7G8B - chains A and B; structure by X-ray diffraction, 1.42 A resolution.

# Chain A
Name: Transforming protein RhoA
From: Homo sapiens
Notes: EC 3.6.5.2
Reference sequence: P61586 (RHOA_HUMAN); numbering as in UniProt (aligned over 1-184)
Sequence (185 residues; numbered 0 to 184; the number before each row is that of its first residue; numbering starts at 0):
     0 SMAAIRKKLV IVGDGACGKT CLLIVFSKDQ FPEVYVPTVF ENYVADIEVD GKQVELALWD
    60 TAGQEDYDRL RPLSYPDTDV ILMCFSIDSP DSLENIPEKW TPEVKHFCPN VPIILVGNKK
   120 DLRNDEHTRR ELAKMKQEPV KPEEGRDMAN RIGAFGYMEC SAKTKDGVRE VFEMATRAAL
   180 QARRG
Disordered / not traced: 0-2, 182-184
Differences from the reference sequence: expression tag (0)
Swiss-Prot annotation at these positions:
  - region: Ala-61 to Asp-78 (Switch II region)
  - motif: Tyr-34 to Tyr-42 (Effector region)
  - binding site (GTP): Gly-12 to Thr-19, Phe-30 to Thr-37, Asp-59 to Gln-63, Asn-117 to Asp-120, Ser-160 to Lys-162
  - modified residue: Tyr-34 (Microbial infection: O-AMP-tyrosine), Thr-37 (Microbial infection: O-AMP-threonine), Asn-41 (Microbial infection: ADP-ribosylasparagine), Gln-63 (5-glutamyl serotonin)
  - glycosylation: Tyr-34 (Microbial infection: O-linked (GlcNAc) tyrosine), Thr-37 (Microbial infection: O-alpha-linked (GlcNAc) threonine)
  - cross-link: Lys-135 (Glycyl lysine isopeptide (Lys-Gly) (interchain with G-Cter in ubiquitin))
  - natural variant: Glu-47 (E47K: In EDFAOB), Pro-71 (P71S: In EDFAOB)
  - mutagenesis: Gly-14 (G14V: Increased Rho protein signal transduction. Constitutively active), Thr-19 (T19N: Decreased Rho protein signal transduction. Decreased substrate adhesion-dependent cell spreading. Decreased stress fibers assembly. Decreased cytoplasmic microtubule organization), Tyr-34 (Y34A: Abolishes interaction with DGKQ; Y34F: Abolishes AMPylation by Haemophilus IbpA), Thr-37 (T37A: Abolished monoglucosylation by C.difficile toxin TcdA. Abolished O-GlcNAcylation by C.novyi toxin TcdA), Gln-63 (Q63L: Causes constitutive activation), Lys-135 (K135R: Reduced FBXL19-mediated ubiquitination and subsequent degradation)
Residues lining bound ligands:
  - N,1-dimethyl-1H-indole-3-carboxamide (LFO), molecule 1: Val-35, Pro-36, Thr-37
  - N,1-dimethyl-1H-indole-3-carboxamide (LFO), molecule 2: Asp-67, Arg-70, Pro-71, Pro-101, Glu-102, His-105, Phe-106
  - N,1-dimethyl-1H-indole-3-carboxamide (LFO), molecule 3: Asp-146, Asn-149, Arg-150

# Chain B
Name: Rho guanine nucleotide exchange factor 2
From: Homo sapiens
Reference sequence: Q92974 (ARHG2_HUMAN); residue numbers follow UniProt; this construct covers 206-448
Sequence (245 residues; row label = number of the first residue in the row):
   204 SMEMDEKDFA ADSWSLAVDS SFLQQHKKEV MKQQDVIYEL IQTELHHVRT LKIMTRLFRT
   264 GMLEELHLEP GVVQGLFPCV DELSDIHTRF LSQLLERRRQ ALCPGSTRNF VIHRLGDLLI
   324 SQFSGPSAEQ MCKTYSEFCS RHSKALKLYK ELYARDKRFQ QFIRKVTRPA VLKRHGVQEC
   384 ILLVTQRITK YPLLISRILQ HSHGIEEERQ DLTTALGLVK ELLSNVDEGI YQLEKGARLQ
   444 EIYNR
Differences from the reference sequence: expression tag (204-205)
Swiss-Prot annotation at these positions:
  - modified residue: Lys-353 (N6-acetyllysine)
  - mutagenesis: Tyr-394 (Y394A: Reduces phosphorylation level, normal microtubule localization and activity)
Residues lining bound ligands: N,1-dimethyl-1H-indole-3-carboxamide (LFO): Gly-328, Ala-331, Glu-332, Cys-335, Leu-425, Asn-428

# Interface between chain A and chain B
Pairs across the interface - 62 pairs, chain A then chain B:
  Arg-5(A) with Lys-376(B), hydrogen bond (side chain-backbone); Glu-382(B), salt bridge
  Lys-7(A) with Leu-385(B)
  Val-33(A) with Ser-216(B); Ser-218(B)
  Tyr-34(A) with Ser-216(B); Asp-238(B); Val-239(B); Glu-242(B), hydrogen bond; Arg-400(B), hydrogen bond
  Val-35(A) with Arg-400(B), hydrogen bond (backbone-side chain)
  Pro-36(A) with Glu-242(B); Arg-400(B)
  Thr-37(A) with Val-239(B); Glu-242(B), hydrogen bond; Leu-396(B); Leu-397(B); Arg-400(B), hydrogen bond
  Val-38(A) with Glu-242(B), hydrogen bond (backbone-side chain); Lys-393(B)
  Phe-39(A) with Lys-393(B), hydrogen bond (backbone-side chain)
  Glu-40(A) with Thr-246(B); His-249(B), salt bridge; Leu-386(B)
  Asn-41(A) with Arg-377(B), hydrogen bond (side chain-backbone); Leu-386(B)
  Tyr-42(A) with Arg-377(B)
  Val-43(A) with Lys-376(B)
  Asp-45(A) with Lys-376(B), salt bridge
  Glu-54(A) with Lys-376(B), salt bridge
  Trp-58(A) with Glu-382(B); Leu-385(B), hydrophobic; Leu-386(B), hydrophobic; Gln-389(B)
  Asp-59(A) with Gln-389(B), hydrogen bond (backbone-side chain)
  Ala-61(A) with Leu-396(B)
  Gly-62(A) with Thr-392(B); Leu-396(B)
  Gln-63(A) with Gln-389(B); Thr-392(B)
  Tyr-66(A) with Thr-392(B); Leu-426(B); Ser-427(B); Asp-430(B)
  Asp-67(A) with Asp-430(B), hydrogen bond (backbone-side chain)
  Arg-68(A) with Asp-430(B), salt bridge; Glu-431(B); Ile-433(B)
  Leu-69(A) with Cys-342(B), hydrophobic; Thr-392(B); Asp-430(B), hydrogen bond (backbone-side chain); Ile-433(B), hydrophobic
  Leu-72(A) with Cys-342(B); His-345(B); Leu-385(B); Thr-388(B); Gln-435(B)
  Ser-73(A) with Leu-385(B); Gln-389(B), hydrogen bond
  Pro-75(A) with Leu-349(B), hydrophobic
  Asp-76(A) with Lys-353(B), salt bridge; Gln-381(B)
Other interface residues (no listed pair), chain B (36 interface residues in all): Asp-215, Leu-219, Ser-346, Ile-391, Lys-423, Val-429

# In short
The interface between chain A and chain B involves 28 residues on one side and 36 on the other; the contacts
include 13 hydrogen bonds and 6 salt bridges. Among the polar pairs are Arg-5(A)/Glu-382(B),
Glu-40(A)/His-249(B) and Asp-45(A)/Lys-376(B). Chain A binds 3 copies of N,1-dimethyl-1H-indole-3-carboxamide.
Here chain A is Transforming protein RhoA and chain B is Rho guanine nucleotide exchange factor 2, both from
Homo sapiens. Entry 7G8B (ARHGEF2 PanDDA analysis group deposition -- ARHGEF2 and RhoA in complex with
Z100643660) was determined by X-ray diffraction.
